8UTW - chains K and A of the 3 polymer chains in the assembly; structure by electron microscopy, 3.40 A resolution.

# Chain K
Protein: Kinesin-like protein KIF1A
Source organism: Homo sapiens
UniProt: Q12756 (KIF1A_HUMAN); residue numbers follow UniProt; this construct covers 1-393
Sequence (438 residues; row label = number of the first residue in the row):
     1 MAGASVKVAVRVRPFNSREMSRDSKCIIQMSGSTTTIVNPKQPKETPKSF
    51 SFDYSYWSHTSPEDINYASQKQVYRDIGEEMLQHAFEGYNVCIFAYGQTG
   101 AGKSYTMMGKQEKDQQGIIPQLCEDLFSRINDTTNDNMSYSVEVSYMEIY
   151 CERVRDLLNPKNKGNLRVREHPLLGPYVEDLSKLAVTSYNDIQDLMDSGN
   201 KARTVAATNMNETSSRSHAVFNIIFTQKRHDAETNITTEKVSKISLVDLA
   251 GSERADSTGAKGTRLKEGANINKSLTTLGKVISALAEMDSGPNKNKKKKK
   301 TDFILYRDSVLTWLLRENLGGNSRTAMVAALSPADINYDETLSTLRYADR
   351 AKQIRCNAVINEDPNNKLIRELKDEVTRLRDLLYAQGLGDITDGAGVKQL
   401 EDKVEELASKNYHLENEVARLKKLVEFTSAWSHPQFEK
Unresolved in the structure: 1-3, 358-438
Construct notes: engineered mutation Leu305 (Pro in Q12756); linker (394-425); expression tag (426-438)

# Chain A
Protein: Tubulin alpha-1B chain
Source organism: Sus scrofa
UniProt: Q2XVP4 (TBA1B_PIG); residue numbers follow UniProt; this construct covers 1-451
Sequence (451 residues; each row starts with the number of its first residue):
     1 MRECISIHVGQAGVQIGNACWELYCLEHGIQPDGQMPSDKTIGGGDDSFN
    51 TFFSETGAGKHVPRAVFVDLEPTVIDEVRTGTYRQLFHPEQLITGKEDAA
   101 NNYARGHYTIGKEIIDLVLDRIRKLADQCTGLQGFLVFHSFGGGTGSGFT
   151 SLLMERLSVDYGKKSKLEFSIYPAPQVSTAVVEPYNSILTTHTTLEHSDC
   201 AFMVDNEAIYDICRRNLDIERPTYTNLNRLISQIVSSITASLRFDGALNV
   251 DLTEFQTNLVPYPRIHFPLATYAPVISAEKAYHEQLSVAEITNACFEPAN
   301 QMVKCDPRHGKYMACCLLYRGDVVPKDVNAAIATIKTKRSIQFVDWCPTG
   351 FKVGINYQPPTVVPGGDLAKVQRAVCMLSNTTAIAEAWARLDHKFDLMYA
   401 KRAFVHWYVGEGMEEGEFSEAREDMAALEKDYEEVGVDSVEGEGEEEGEE
   451 Y
Unresolved in the structure: 441-451
Swiss-Prot annotation at these positions:
  - motif: Met1 to Cys4 (MREC motif)
  - active site: Glu254
  - binding site (GTP): Gly10, Gln11, Ala12, Gln15, Glu71, Ala99, Ser140, Gly143, Gly144, Thr145, Gly146, Thr179, Glu183, Asn206, Tyr224, Asn228, Leu252
  - binding site (Mg(2+)): Glu71
  - site: Tyr451 (Involved in polymerization)
  - modified residue: Lys40 (N6,N6,N6-trimethyllysine), Ser48 (Phosphoserine), Ser232 (Phosphoserine), Tyr282 (3'-nitrotyrosine), Arg339 (Omega-N-methylarginine), Ser439 (Phosphoserine), Glu443 (5-glutamyl polyglutamate), Glu445 (5-glutamyl polyglutamate), Tyr451 (3'-nitrotyrosine)
  - cross-link (Glycyl lysine isopeptide (Lys-Gly)): Lys326 (interchain with G-Cter in ubiquitin), Lys370 (interchain with G-Cter in ubiquitin)
Bound ions: Mg2+: Glu71, Asp98 (together with GTP)
Ligand contacts: GTP (guanosine-5'-triphosphate): Gly10, Gln11, Ala12, Gln15, Asp69, Glu71, Asp98, Ala99, Ala100, Asn101, Ser140, Phe141, Gly142, Gly143, Gly144, Thr145, Gly146, Ile171, Thr179, Glu183, Asn206, Tyr224, Leu227, Asn228

# How chain K and chain A interact
Contacting residue pairs - 20 pairs, chain K then chain A:
  Glu253(K) - Gly412(A)
  Arg254(K) - Gly412(A)
  Arg254(K) - Glu414(A)  salt bridge
  Arg254(K) - Glu417(A)  salt bridge
  Ala255(K) - Tyr108(A)
  Ala255(K) - Gly412(A)  hydrogen bond (backbone-backbone)
  Asp256(K) - Lys112(A)  salt bridge
  Lys261(K) - Glu113(A)
  Ala269(K) - Gly410(A)
  Asn272(K) - Val409(A)
  Lys273(K) - His406(A)
  Lys273(K) - Val409(A)
  Thr276(K) - Val409(A)
  Thr276(K) - Glu415(A)  hydrogen bond
  Leu342(K) - Glu420(A)
  Ser343(K) - Glu414(A)  hydrogen bond
  Arg346(K) - Gly416(A)
  Arg346(K) - Glu420(A)  salt bridge
  Arg350(K) - Arg402(A)
  Arg350(K) - Glu415(A)  salt bridge
Interface residues without a listed pair, chain K (15 interface residues in all): Lys48, Lys280
Interface residues without a listed pair, chain A (16 interface residues in all): Val405, Ser419, Glu423

# Summary
The interface between chain K and chain A involves 15 residues on one side and 16 on the other; the contacts
include 3 hydrogen bonds and 5 salt bridges. Polar contacts include Arg254(K)-Glu414(A), Arg254(K)-Glu417(A)
and Asp256(K)-Lys112(A). Chain A binds GTP.
Here chain K is Kinesin-like protein KIF1A (Homo sapiens) and chain A is Tubulin alpha-1B chain (Sus scrofa).
Entry 8UTW (KIF1A[1-393] P305L mutant APO in complex with a microtubule) was determined by electron microscopy
(same publication as 8UTN, 8UTO, 8UTP, 8UTQ, 8UTR, 8UTS and 4 further entries).
